Entry 3N6R (X-ray diffraction, 3.20 A resolution); this record covers chains D and L of the 12 polymer chains in the assembly.

== Chain D (and L) ==
Protein: Propionyl-CoA carboxylase, beta subunit
Organism: Roseobacter denitrificans
Notes: EC 6.4.1.3; chain L of this document is another copy of the same molecule, construct and numbering; everything in this record applies to it too
UniProt: Q168G2 (Q168G2_ROSDO); the construct lacks a stretch of the UniProt sequence and is renumbered around it, so the offset changes along the chain: 32-95 = UniProt 1-64; 98-476 = UniProt 65-443; 477-539 = UniProt 448-510
Sequence (531 residues; numbered 11 to 539 plus 4 insertion-coded residues; 2 numbers in that range are skipped by the numbering (no residue carries them; nothing is unmodelled there); the number before each row is that of its first residue; a row labelled like 476A-476D holds insertion residues (476A, then the next letters in order)):
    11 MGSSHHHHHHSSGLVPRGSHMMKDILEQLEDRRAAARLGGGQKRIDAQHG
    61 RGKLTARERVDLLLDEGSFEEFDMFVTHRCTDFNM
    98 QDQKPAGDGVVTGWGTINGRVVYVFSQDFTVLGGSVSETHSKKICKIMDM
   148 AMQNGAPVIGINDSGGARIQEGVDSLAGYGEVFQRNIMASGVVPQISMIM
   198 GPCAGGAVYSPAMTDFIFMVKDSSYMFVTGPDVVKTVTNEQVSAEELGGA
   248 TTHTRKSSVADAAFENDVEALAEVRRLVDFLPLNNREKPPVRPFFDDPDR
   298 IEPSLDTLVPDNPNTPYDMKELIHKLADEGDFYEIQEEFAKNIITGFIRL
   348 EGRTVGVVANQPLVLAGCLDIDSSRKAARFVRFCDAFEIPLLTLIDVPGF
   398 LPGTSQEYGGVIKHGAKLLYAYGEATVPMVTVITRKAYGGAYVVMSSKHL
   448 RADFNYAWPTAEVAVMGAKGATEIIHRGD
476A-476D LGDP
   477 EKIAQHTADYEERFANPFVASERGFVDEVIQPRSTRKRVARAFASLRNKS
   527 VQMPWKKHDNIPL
Not modelled in the structure: 11-35
Construct notes: expression tag (11-31)
Small-molecule neighbours:
  - BTI (5-(hexahydro-2-oxo-1H-thieno[3,4-d]imidazol-6-yl)pentanal), molecule 1: Thr226, Val230, Thr233, Val234
  - BTI, molecule 2: Cys365, Pro395, Gly396, Phe397, Pro399
UniProt features mapped onto this chain:
  - region: Asp325 to Gln358 (Acyl-CoA binding)
What the authors report for this chain:
  - binding site for BTI: Phe397
  - disease-associated variants - R165Q, R165W: decreased binding to CoA (proposed by the authors, not directly observed)

== Chain D / chain L interface ==
Residue-residue contacts (202; chain D residue first):
  Asp92(D) - Arg489(L)  salt bridge
  Phe93(D) - Ile472(L)  hydrophobic
  Phe93(D) - Tyr486(L)  hydrophobic
  Phe93(D) - Arg489(L)
  Phe93(D) - Phe490(L)  hydrophobic
  Ile166(D) - Val462(L)
  Ile166(D) - Ile471(L)  hydrophobic
  Ile166(D) - Ile472(L)  hydrophobic
  Ile166(D) - Tyr486(L)
  Gly169(D) - Val462(L)
  Val170(D) - Val460(L)
  Val170(D) - Ala461(L)  hydrophobic
  Asp171(D) - Arg499(L)  salt bridge
  Leu173(D) - Gly436(L)
  Leu173(D) - Gly437(L)
  Leu173(D) - Tyr439(L)  hydrophobic
  Leu173(D) - Val440(L)  hydrophobic
  Leu173(D) - Ala461(L)
  Ala174(D) - His446(L)
  Ala174(D) - Phe501(L)  hydrophobic
  Gly177(D) - Val440(L)
  Gly177(D) - His446(L)
  Phe180(D) - Leu416(L)  hydrophobic
  Phe180(D) - Val440(L)  hydrophobic
  Gln181(D) - Gly420(L)  hydrogen bond (side chain-backbone)
  Gln181(D) - His446(L)
  Gln181(D) - Leu447(L)
  Gln181(D) - Arg448(L)
  Ile184(D) - Leu416(L)
  Ile184(D) - Tyr417(L)  hydrophobic
  Ile184(D) - Gly420(L)
  Ile184(D) - Glu421(L)
  Ile184(D) - Lys532(L)
  Met185(D) - Arg448(L)
  Met185(D) - Met529(L)  hydrophobic
  Met185(D) - Pro530(L)
  Met185(D) - Lys532(L)  hydrogen bond (backbone-side chain)
  Ser187(D) - Tyr417(L)  hydrogen bond
  Ser187(D) - Lys532(L)  hydrogen bond (backbone-side chain)
  Ser187(D) - Asn536(L)
  Gly188(D) - Lys532(L)
  Val189(D) - Trp531(L)
  Val189(D) - Lys532(L)
  Val205(D) - Ile409(L)
  Tyr206(D) - Phe397(L)
  Tyr206(D) - Val408(L)
  Tyr206(D) - Ile409(L)
  Tyr206(D) - Gly412(L)
  Tyr206(D) - Ala413(L)
  Tyr206(D) - Leu416(L)  hydrophobic
  Ala209(D) - Ile409(L)
  Ala209(D) - Ala413(L)  hydrophobic
  Ala209(D) - Pro538(L)
  Met210(D) - Ala413(L)
  Met210(D) - Leu416(L)  hydrophobic
  Met210(D) - Tyr417(L)
  Asp212(D) - Asn536(L)
  Met223(D) - Ile409(L)
  Phe224(D) - Glu404(L)
  Val225(D) - Phe397(L)  hydrophobic
  Val225(D) - Glu404(L)  hydrogen bond (backbone-side chain)
  Thr226(D) - Glu404(L)  hydrogen bond (backbone-side chain)
  Val234(D) - Pro399(L)  hydrophobic
  Glu237(D) - Thr401(L)
  Val239(D) - Tyr405(L)
  Glu243(D) - Tyr405(L)  hydrogen bond (backbone-side chain)
  Leu244(D) - Thr401(L)
  Leu244(D) - Tyr405(L)
  Thr249(D) - Tyr405(L)
  His250(D) - Ile409(L)
  Lys253(D) - Tyr405(L)
  Ser254(D) - Glu404(L)
  Ser254(D) - Tyr405(L)
  Ser254(D) - Gly407(L)
  Ser255(D) - Lys410(L)
  Val256(D) - Ile409(L)  hydrophobic
  Val256(D) - Lys410(L)
  Asn282(D) - Trp531(L)  hydrogen bond (side chain-backbone)
  Asn282(D) - Lys532(L)
  Arg283(D) - Trp531(L)
  Arg372(D) - His411(L)
  Arg372(D) - Leu539(L)  hydrogen bond (side chain-backbone)
  Ala375(D) - Leu539(L)  hydrophobic
  Arg376(D) - Lys410(L)
  Arg376(D) - Asn536(L)  hydrogen bond (side chain-backbone)
  Arg376(D) - Ile537(L)
  Arg376(D) - Pro538(L)
  Arg376(D) - Leu539(L)
  Arg379(D) - His534(L)
  Arg379(D) - Asp535(L)  salt bridge
  Arg379(D) - Asn536(L)
  Arg379(D) - Ile537(L)
  Phe380(D) - Asn536(L)
  Asp382(D) - Lys533(L)  salt bridge
  Asp382(D) - His534(L)  salt bridge
  Ala383(D) - His534(L)
  Glu385(D) - Lys533(L)  salt bridge
  Phe397(D) - Tyr206(L)
  Phe397(D) - Val225(L)  hydrophobic
  Pro399(D) - Val230(L)  hydrophobic
  Gly400(D) - Val231(L)
  Thr401(D) - Glu237(L)
  Glu404(D) - Phe224(L)
  Glu404(D) - Val225(L)  hydrogen bond (side chain-backbone)
  Glu404(D) - Thr226(L)
  Glu404(D) - Ser254(L)
  Tyr405(D) - Val239(L)
  Tyr405(D) - Glu243(L)  hydrogen bond (side chain-backbone)
  Tyr405(D) - Leu244(L)
  Tyr405(D) - Thr249(L)
  Tyr405(D) - Lys253(L)
  Tyr405(D) - Ser254(L)
  Gly407(D) - Ser254(L)
  Val408(D) - Tyr206(L)
  Ile409(D) - Val205(L)
  Ile409(D) - Tyr206(L)
  Ile409(D) - Ala209(L)
  Ile409(D) - Met223(L)  hydrophobic
  Ile409(D) - His250(L)
  Lys410(D) - Ser255(L)
  Lys410(D) - Val256(L)
  Lys410(D) - Arg376(L)
  His411(D) - Arg372(L)
  Gly412(D) - Tyr206(L)
  Ala413(D) - Tyr206(L)
  Ala413(D) - Ala209(L)  hydrophobic
  Ala413(D) - Met210(L)
  Lys414(D) - Lys414(L)
  Lys414(D) - Leu539(L)  hydrogen bond (side chain-backbone)
  Leu416(D) - Phe180(L)  hydrophobic
  Leu416(D) - Ile184(L)
  Leu416(D) - Tyr206(L)  hydrophobic
  Leu416(D) - Met210(L)  hydrophobic
  Tyr417(D) - Ile184(L)  hydrophobic
  Tyr417(D) - Ser187(L)
  Tyr417(D) - Met210(L)
  Gly420(D) - Gln181(L)  hydrogen bond (backbone-side chain)
  Gly420(D) - Ile184(L)
  Glu421(D) - Ile184(L)
  Glu421(D) - His534(L)  salt bridge
  Thr423(D) - Lys533(L)  hydrogen bond
  Val424(D) - Lys533(L)
  Gly436(D) - Leu173(L)
  Gly437(D) - Leu173(L)
  Tyr439(D) - Leu173(L)  hydrophobic
  Val440(D) - Leu173(L)  hydrophobic
  Val440(D) - Gly177(L)
  Val440(D) - Phe180(L)  hydrophobic
  His446(D) - Ala174(L)
  His446(D) - Gly177(L)
  His446(D) - Gln181(L)
  Leu447(D) - Gln181(L)
  Arg448(D) - Gln181(L)
  Arg448(D) - Met185(L)
  Val460(D) - Val170(L)  hydrophobic
  Ala461(D) - Leu173(L)
  Val462(D) - Ile166(L)
  Val462(D) - Gly169(L)
  Ile471(D) - Ile166(L)  hydrophobic
  Ile472(D) - Phe93(L)  hydrophobic
  Ile472(D) - Ile166(L)  hydrophobic
  Tyr486(D) - Phe93(L)  hydrophobic
  Arg489(D) - Asp92(L)  salt bridge
  Arg489(D) - Phe93(L)
  Phe490(D) - Asp92(L)
  Phe490(D) - Phe93(L)  hydrophobic
  Arg499(D) - Asp171(L)  salt bridge
  Phe501(D) - Ala174(L)  hydrophobic
  Met529(D) - Met185(L)  hydrophobic
  Pro530(D) - Met185(L)
  Trp531(D) - Val189(L)
  Trp531(D) - Asn282(L)  hydrogen bond (backbone-side chain)
  Trp531(D) - Arg283(L)
  Lys532(D) - Ile184(L)
  Lys532(D) - Met185(L)  hydrogen bond (side chain-backbone)
  Lys532(D) - Ser187(L)  hydrogen bond (side chain-backbone)
  Lys532(D) - Gly188(L)
  Lys532(D) - Val189(L)
  Lys532(D) - Asn282(L)
  Lys533(D) - Asp382(L)  salt bridge
  Lys533(D) - Glu385(L)  salt bridge
  Lys533(D) - Thr423(L)  hydrogen bond
  Lys533(D) - Val424(L)
  His534(D) - Arg379(L)
  His534(D) - Asp382(L)  salt bridge
  His534(D) - Ala383(L)
  His534(D) - Glu421(L)  salt bridge
  Asp535(D) - Arg379(L)  salt bridge
  Asp535(D) - Asp535(L)
  Asn536(D) - Ser187(L)  hydrogen bond (backbone-side chain)
  Asn536(D) - Asp212(L)
  Asn536(D) - Arg376(L)  hydrogen bond (backbone-side chain)
  Asn536(D) - Phe380(L)
  Ile537(D) - Arg376(L)
  Ile537(D) - Arg379(L)
  Pro538(D) - Ala209(L)
  Pro538(D) - Arg376(L)
  Leu539(D) - Arg372(L)  hydrogen bond (backbone-side chain)
  Leu539(D) - Ala375(L)  hydrophobic
  Leu539(D) - Arg376(L)
  Leu539(D) - Lys414(L)  hydrogen bond (backbone-side chain)
  Leu539(D) - Leu539(L)
Other interface residues (no listed pair), chain D (105 interface residues in all): Glu178, Ala186, Gly203, Val230, Val231, Thr235, Gly406, Ala468, His473, Val495, Ala496
Other interface residues (no listed pair), chain L (105 interface residues in all): Glu178, Ala186, Gly203, Val234, Thr235, Gly400, Gly406, Ala468, His473, Val495, Ala496

== In short ==
The chain D/chain L interface involves 105 residues from each chain, with 23 hydrogen bonds and 14 salt
bridges. Polar contacts include Asp92(D)-Arg489(L), Asp171(D)-Arg499(L) and Arg379(D)-Asp535(L). Chain D binds
compound BTI. From the paper: a binding site for BTI at Phe397(D); R165Q and R165W of chain D reduce binding
to CoA.
Both chains are Propionyl-CoA carboxylase, beta subunit (Roseobacter denitrificans). Entry 3N6R (CRYSTAL
STRUCTURE OF the holoenzyme of PROPIONYL-COA CARBOXYLASE (PCC)) was determined by X-ray diffraction.
